Entry 4QZ6 (X-ray diffraction, 2.90 A resolution); this record covers chains R and S of the 28 polymer chains in the assembly.

== Chain R ==
Protein: Proteasome subunit alpha type-5
Source organism: Saccharomyces cerevisiae
Notes: EC 3.4.25.1
UniProtKB: P32379 (PSA5_YEAST); residues -7 to 252 here correspond to UniProt positions 1-260 (UniProt number = residue number + 8)
Sequence (260 residues; row label = number of the first residue in the row; numbers below 1 keep their minus sign (Met-7 is residue -7)):
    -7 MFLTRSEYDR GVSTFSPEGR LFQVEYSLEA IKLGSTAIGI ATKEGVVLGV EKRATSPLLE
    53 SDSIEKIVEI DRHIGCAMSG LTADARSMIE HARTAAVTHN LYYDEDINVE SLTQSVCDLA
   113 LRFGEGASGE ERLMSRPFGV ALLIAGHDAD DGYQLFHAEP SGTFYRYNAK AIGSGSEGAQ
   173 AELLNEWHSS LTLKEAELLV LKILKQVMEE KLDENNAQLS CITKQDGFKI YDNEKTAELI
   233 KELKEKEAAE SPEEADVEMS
Unresolved in the structure: -7 to 0, 118-124, 243-252

== Chain S ==
Protein: Proteasome subunit alpha type-6
Source organism: Saccharomyces cerevisiae
Notes: EC 3.4.25.1
UniProtKB: P40302 (PSA6_YEAST); residues 0-233 here correspond to UniProt positions 1-234 (UniProt number = residue number + 1)
Sequence (234 residues; each row starts with the number of its first residue; numbering starts at 0):
     0 MFRNNYDGDT VTFSPTGRLF QVEYALEAIK QGSVTVGLRS NTHAVLVALK RNADELSSYQ
    60 KKIIKCDEHM GLSLAGLAPD ARVLSNYLRQ QCNYSSLVFN RKLAVERAGH LLCDKAQKNT
   120 QSYGGRPYGV GLLIIGYDKS GAHLLEFQPS GNVTELYGTA IGARSQGAKT YLERTLDTFI
   180 KIDGNPDELI KAGVEAISQS LRDESLTVDN LSIAIVGKDT PFTIYDGEAV AKYI
Unresolved in the structure: 0-2
UniProt features mapped onto this chain:
  - modified residue: Ser13 (Phosphoserine)
  - cross-link: Lys190 (Glycyl lysine isopeptide (Lys-Gly) (interchain with G-Cter in ubiquitin))

== Chain R / chain S interface ==
Pairs across the interface - 45 pairs, chain R then chain S:
  Arg2(R) - Gly7(S)
  Ser5(R) - Arg125(S)
  Thr6(R) - Gly7(S)
  Thr6(R) - Gln20(S)
  Phe7(R) - Gln20(S)  hydrogen bond (backbone-side chain)
  Phe7(R) - Tyr23(S)
  Phe7(R) - Ala24(S)  hydrophobic
  Phe7(R) - Leu76(S)  hydrophobic
  Phe7(R) - Arg125(S)
  Phe7(R) - Pro126(S)
  Phe7(R) - Gly128(S)
  Ser8(R) - Tyr23(S)
  Pro9(R) - Tyr23(S)  hydrophobic
  Pro9(R) - Glu26(S)
  Glu10(R) - Glu26(S)
  Glu10(R) - Gln30(S)
  Gly11(R) - Tyr23(S)
  Gly11(R) - Ala27(S)
  Leu13(R) - Arg125(S)
  Gln106(R) - Arg81(S)  hydrogen bond
  Asp110(R) - Arg81(S)  salt bridge
  Leu113(R) - Pro78(S)  hydrophobic
  Leu113(R) - Asp79(S)
  Leu113(R) - Arg125(S)
  Glu117(R) - Tyr122(S)
  Ser153(R) - Pro78(S)
  Gly154(R) - Pro78(S)
  Thr155(R) - Gln59(S)
  Phe156(R) - Gln59(S)
  Tyr157(R) - Arg50(S)
  Tyr157(R) - Ala52(S)
  Tyr157(R) - Ser57(S)
  Tyr157(R) - Gln59(S)
  Arg158(R) - Ser56(S)
  Arg158(R) - Ser57(S)  hydrogen bond (backbone-backbone)
  Tyr159(R) - Ala52(S)
  Tyr159(R) - Asp53(S)
  Tyr159(R) - Leu55(S)
  Tyr159(R) - Ser56(S)
  Asn160(R) - Leu55(S)  hydrogen bond (backbone-backbone)
  Ala161(R) - Leu55(S)
  Gln172(R) - Asp53(S)  hydrogen bond
  Gln172(R) - Leu55(S)
  Leu175(R) - Leu55(S)
  Leu176(R) - Leu55(S)
Also at the interface, not in a pair above, chain R (26 interface residues in all): Gly3
Also at the interface, not in a pair above, chain S (26 interface residues in all): Asp6, Asn51, Glu54, Gly123

== Overview ==
The chain R/chain S interface involves 26 residues from each chain; the contacts include 5 hydrogen bonds and
1 salt bridge. Polar pairs include Asp110(R)-Arg81(S), Phe7(R)-Gln20(S) and Gln106(R)-Arg81(S).
Here chain R is Proteasome subunit alpha type-5 and chain S is Proteasome subunit alpha type-6, both from
Saccharomyces cerevisiae. Entry 4QZ6 (yCP beta5-A49T-A50V double mutant in complex with the epoxyketone
inhibitor ONX 0914) was determined by X-ray diffraction, deposited together with 4QUX, 4QUY, 4QV0, 4QV1, 4QV3,
4QV4 and 42 further entries.
